PDB entry 4M3K | X-ray diffraction, 1.48 A resolution | chains A and B

Chain A:
Protein: Beta-lactamase
Source organism: Bacillus licheniformis
Notes: EC 3.5.2.6
Reference sequence: P00808 (BLAC_BACLI); the author numbering skips numbers that UniProt does not, so the offset changes along the chain: 27-57 = UniProt 44-74; 59-83 = UniProt 75-99; 86-238 = UniProt 100-252; 240-252 = UniProt 253-265; 1 more segments
Chain sequence (273 residues; row label = number of the first residue in the row; note: 5 numbers in that range are skipped by the numbering (no residue carries them; nothing is unmodelled there); a row labelled like 197A-197B holds insertion residues (197A, then the next letters in order)):
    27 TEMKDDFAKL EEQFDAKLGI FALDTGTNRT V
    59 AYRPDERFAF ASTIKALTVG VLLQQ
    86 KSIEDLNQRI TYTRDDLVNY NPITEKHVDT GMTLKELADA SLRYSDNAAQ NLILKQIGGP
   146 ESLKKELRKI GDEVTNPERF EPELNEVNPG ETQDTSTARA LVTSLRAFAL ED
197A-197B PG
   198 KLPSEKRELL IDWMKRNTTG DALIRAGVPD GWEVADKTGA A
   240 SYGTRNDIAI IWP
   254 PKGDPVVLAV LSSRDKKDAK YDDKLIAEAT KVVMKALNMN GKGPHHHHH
Not modelled in the structure: 27-28, 292-302
Differences from the reference sequence: insertion (197A-197B); expression tag (296-302)
Curated features (UniProtKB/Swiss-Prot):
  - active site: Ser70 (Acyl-ester intermediate), Glu168 (Proton acceptor)
  - binding site (substrate): Lys234 to Gly236

Chain B:
Protein: Camelid heavy-chain antibody variable fragment cAb-H7S
Source organism: Lama glama
Notes: antibody fragment or engineered binder
Chain sequence (126 residues; row label = number of the first residue in the row):
     1 QVQLQESGGG LVQPGGSLRL SCAASGSISS ITTMGWYRQD PGKGRELVAL INSVGDTTYA
    61 GSVKGRFTIS RDNAKNTVYL EMSSLKPEDT AVYYCNAFMS TNSGRTGSFW GQGTQVTVSS
   121 HHHHHH
Not modelled in the structure: 1, 41-43, 121-126
Cystine bridges: Cys22-Cys95

How chain A and chain B interact:
Contacting residue pairs - 37 pairs, chain A then chain B:
  Gln93(A) with Gly104(B), hydrogen bond (side chain-backbone); Thr106(B)
  Arg94(A) with Thr106(B)
  Ile95(A) with Phe98(B), hydrophobic; Thr106(B); Gly107(B)
  Thr96(A) with Thr106(B), hydrogen bond (backbone-backbone); Gly107(B); Ser108(B), hydrogen bond (backbone-backbone)
  Tyr97(A) with Ser108(B)
  Thr98(A) with Trp110(B), hydrogen bond
  Asp100(A) with Arg45(B), hydrogen bond (backbone-side chain); Tyr94(B); Trp110(B)
  Asp101(A) with Ser108(B), hydrogen bond; Trp110(B), hydrogen bond
  Leu102(A) with Arg45(B)
  Val103(A) with Arg45(B)
  Leu137(A) with Phe98(B); Ser108(B)
  Lys140(A) with Thr32(B), hydrogen bond (backbone-side chain); Thr33(B); Tyr37(B), hydrogen bond; Asn96(B); Phe98(B)
  Gln141(A) with Thr32(B); Phe98(B)
  Gly143(A) with Thr33(B); Asn52(B), hydrogen bond (backbone-side chain)
  Gly144(A) with Thr33(B)
  Glu146(A) with Asp56(B)
  Ser147(A) with Asn52(B), hydrogen bond
  Glu163(A) with Thr58(B)
  Phe165(A) with Leu47(B), hydrophobic; Leu50(B), hydrophobic
  Glu168(A) with Glu46(B); Leu47(B), hydrogen bond (side chain-backbone)
Other interface residues (no listed pair), chain A (21 interface residues in all): Pro145
Other interface residues (no listed pair), chain B (20 interface residues in all): Arg105, Phe109

In short:
21 residues of chain A face 20 of chain B across their interface; the contacts include 12 hydrogen bonds.
Polar pairs include Gln93(A)-Gly104(B), Thr98(A)-Trp110(B) and Asp100(A)-Arg45(B). UniProt lists active-site
residues Ser70(A) and Glu168(A) and 3 substrate-binding residues on chain A.
Here chain A is Beta-lactamase (Bacillus licheniformis) and chain B is Camelid heavy-chain antibody variable
fragment cAb-H7S (Lama glama). Entry 4M3K (Structure of a single domain camelid antibody fragment cAb-H7S in
complex with the BlaP beta-lactamase from ...) was determined by X-ray diffraction.
